7U1E - chains A and E of the 5 polymer chains in the assembly; structure by electron microscopy, 4.52 A resolution (low resolution: residue-level contacts below are approximate; hydrogen-bond / salt-bridge calls are withheld).

== Chain A ==
Molecule: ATP-sensitive inward rectifier potassium channel 11
Organism: Rattus norvegicus
Reference sequence: P70673 (KCJ11_RAT); residue numbers follow UniProt; this construct covers 1-390
Sequence (390 residues; row label = number of the first residue in the row):
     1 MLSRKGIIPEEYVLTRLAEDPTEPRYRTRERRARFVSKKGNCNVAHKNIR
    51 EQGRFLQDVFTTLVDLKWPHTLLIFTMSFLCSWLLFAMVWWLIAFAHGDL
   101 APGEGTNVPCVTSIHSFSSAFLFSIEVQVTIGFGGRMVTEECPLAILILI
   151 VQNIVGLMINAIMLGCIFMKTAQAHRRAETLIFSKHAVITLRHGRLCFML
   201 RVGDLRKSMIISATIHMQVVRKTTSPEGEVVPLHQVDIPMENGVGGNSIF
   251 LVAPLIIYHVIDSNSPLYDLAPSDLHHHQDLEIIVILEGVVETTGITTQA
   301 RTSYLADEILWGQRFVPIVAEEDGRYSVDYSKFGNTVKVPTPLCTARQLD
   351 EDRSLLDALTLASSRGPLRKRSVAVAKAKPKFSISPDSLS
Unresolved in the structure: 1-32, 359-390
Cystine bridges: C110-C142
Ligand contacts: ATP (adenosine-5'-triphosphate): I182, F183, K185, Y330, S331, F333, G334

== Chain E ==
Molecule: ATP-binding cassette sub-family C member 8
Organism: Cricetus cricetus
Reference sequence: Q09427 (ABCC8_CRICR); residues 1-1582 here = UniProt positions 1-1582
Sequence (1582 residues; numbered 1 to 1582; the number before each row is that of its first residue):
     1 MPLAFCGTENHSAAYRVDQGVLNNGCFVDALNVVPHVFLLFITFPILFIG
    51 WGSQSSKVHIHHSTWLHFPGHNLRWILTFILLFVLVCEIAEGILSDGVTE
   101 SRHLHLYMPAGMAFMAAITSVVYYHNIETSNFPKLLIALLIYWTLAFITK
   151 TIKFVKFYDHAIGFSQLRFCLTGLLVILYGMLLLVEVNVIRVRRYIFFKT
   201 PREVKPPEDLQDLGVRFLQPFVNLLSKGTYWWMNAFIKTAHKKPIDLRAI
   251 AKLPIAMRALTNYQRLCVAFDAQARKDTQSPQGARAIWRALCHAFGRRLI
   301 LSSTFRILADLLGFAGPLCIFGIVDHLGKENHVFQPKTQFLGVYFVSSQE
   351 FLGNAYVLAVLLFLALLLQRTFLQASYYVAIETGINLRGAIQTKIYNKIM
   401 HMSTSNLSMGEMTAGQICNLVAIDTNQLMWFFFLCPNLWTMPVQIIVGVI
   451 LLYYILGVSALIGAAVIILLAPVQYFVATKLSQAQRTTLEHSNERLKQTN
   501 EMLRGMKLLKLYAWESIFCSRVEVTRRKEMTSLRAFAVYTSISIFMNTAI
   551 PIAAVLITFVGHVSFFKESDLSPSVAFASLSLFHILVTPLFLLSSVVRST
   601 VKALVSVQKLSEFLSSAEIREEQCAPREPAPQGQAGKYQAVPLKVVNRKR
   651 PAREEVRDLLGPLQRLAPSMDGDADNFCVQIIGGFFTWTPDGIPTLSNIT
   701 IRIPRGQLTMIVGQVGCGKSSLLLATLGEMQKVSGAVFWNSNLPDSEGED
   751 PSSPERETAAGSDIRSRGPVAYASQKPWLLNATVEENITFESPFNKQRYK
   801 MVIEACSLQPDIDILPHGDQTQIGERGINLSGGQRQRISVARALYQQTNV
   851 VFLDDPFSALDVHLSDHLMQAGILELLRDDKRTVVLVTHKLQYLPHADWI
   901 IAMKDGTIQREGTLKDFQRSECQLFEHWKTLMNRQDQELEKETVMERKAS
   951 EPSQGLPRAMSSRDGLLLDEEEEEEEAAESEEDDNLSSVLHQRAKIPWRA
  1001 CTKYLSSAGILLLSLLVFSQLLKHMVLVAIDYWLAKWTDSALVLSPAARN
  1051 CSLSQECDLDQSVYAMVFTLLCSLGIVLCLVTSVTVEWTGLKVAKRLHRS
  1101 LLNRIILAPMRFFETTPLGSILNRFSSDCNTIDQHIPSTLECLSRSTLLC
  1151 VSALTVISYVTPVFLVALLPLAVVCYFIQKYFRVASRDLQQLDDTTQLPL
  1201 VSHFAETVEGLTTIRAFRYEARFQQKLLEYTDSNNIASLFLTAANRWLEV
  1251 CMEYIGACVVLIAAATSISNSLHRELSAGLVGLGLTYALMVSNYLNWMVR
  1301 NLADMEIQLGAVKRIHALLKTEAESYEGLLAPSLIPKNWPDQGKIQIQNL
  1351 SVRYDSSLKPVLKHVNTLISPGQKIGICGRTGSGKSSFSLAFFRMVDMFE
  1401 GRIIIDGIDIAKLPLHTLRSRLSIILQDPVLFSGTIRFNLDPEKKCSDST
  1451 LWEALEIAQLKLVVKALPGGLDAIITEGGENFSQGQRQLFCLARAFVRKT
  1501 SIFIMDEATASIDMATENILQKVVMTAFADRTVVTIAHRVHTILSADLVM
  1551 VLKRGAILEFDKPETLLSQKDSVFASFVRADK
Unresolved in the structure: 52-58, 624-677, 744-762, 929-979, 1045-1059, 1579-1582
Cystine bridges: C6-C26
Covalent attachments: N-acetylglucosamine (NAG) linked to N10
Ligand contacts: ATP (adenosine-5'-triphosphate): T404, N406, L407, W688, Q714, V715, G716, C717, G718, K719, S720, S721, Q775
Swiss-Prot annotation at these positions:
  - binding site (ATP): W688, G716, S720, S721, S1483
  - binding site (Mg(2+)): S720, Q775
  - binding site (ADP): T1381, G1382, G1384, K1385, S1386, S1387
  - glycosylation (N-linked (GlcNAc...) asparagine): N10, N1050
Reported in the primary citation:
  - mutagenesis - K205A, K205E (10-fold): decreased binding to ATP (citing earlier work)

== Chain A / chain E interface ==
Contacting residue pairs (30; chain A residue first):
  H46(A) with H59(E)
  N48(A) with Q211(E)
  I49(A) with I60(E)
  G53(A) with N131(E)
  R54(A) with F132(E)
  V59(A) with I49(E)
  T62(A) with I49(E)
  H70(A) with F48(E); W51(E)
  I74(A) with P45(E); F48(E); I49(E)
  M77(A) with F48(E)
  C81(A) with F41(E)
  L84(A) with F41(E)
  L85(A) with F41(E)
  M88(A) with V37(E)
  W91(A) with F5(E); A30(E)
  L92(A) with F27(E); L31(E); V34(E)
  F95(A) with Y15(E); C26(E); F27(E)
  A96(A) with V17(E); F27(E)
  H97(A) with V17(E)
  L100(A) with Y15(E)
  A101(A) with R16(E)
Interface residues without a listed pair, chain A (27 interface residues in all): E51, Q52, L63, S78, G98, P102
Interface residues without a listed pair, chain E (26 interface residues in all): H11, V33, F38, F44, L135, V204

== In short ==
Chain A and chain E form an interface of 27 and 26 residues respectively. Chain A binds ATP. Bound to chain E:
ATP. N-acetylglucosamine is covalently linked to N10(E). From the paper: K205A and K205E of chain E reduce
binding to ATP.
Here chain A is ATP-sensitive inward rectifier potassium channel 11 (Rattus norvegicus) and chain E is
ATP-binding cassette sub-family C member 8 (Cricetus cricetus). Entry 7U1E (CryoEM structure of the pancreatic
ATP-sensitive potassium channel bound to ATP with Kir6.2-CTD in the down ...) was determined by electron
microscopy (same publication as 7TYS, 7TYT, 7U1Q, 7U1S, 7U24, 7U2X and 4 further entries).
